Entry 9BJU (X-ray diffraction, 2.47 A resolution); this record covers chains B and C of the 4 polymer chains in the assembly.

# Chain B
Name: Elongin-C
Organism: Homo sapiens
UniProtKB: Q15369 (ELOC_HUMAN); residue numbers follow UniProt; this construct covers 17-112
Amino-acid sequence (96 residues; each row starts with the number of its first residue):
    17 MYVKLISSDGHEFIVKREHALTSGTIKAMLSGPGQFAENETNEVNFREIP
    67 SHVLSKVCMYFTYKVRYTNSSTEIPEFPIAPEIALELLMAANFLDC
Disordered / not traced: 48-55
Ligand contacts: trifluoroacetic acid (TFA): Tyr-18, Val-19, Lys-20, Ile-30, Asn-58, Glu-59

# Chain C
Name: von Hippel-Lindau disease tumor suppressor
Organism: Homo sapiens
UniProtKB: P40337 (VHL_HUMAN); residues 54-213 here = UniProt positions 54-213
Amino-acid sequence (176 residues; row label = number of the first residue in the row):
    38 MHHHHHHGENLYFQGSMEAGRPRPVLRSVNSREPSQVIFCNRSPRVVLPV
    88 WLNFDGEPQPYPTLPPGTGRRIHSYRGHLWLFRDAGTHDGLLVNQTELFV
   138 PSLNVDGQPIFANITLPVYTLKERCLQVVRSLVKPENYRRLDIVRSLYED
   188 LEDHPNVQKDLERLTQERIAHQRMGD
Disordered / not traced: 38-60, 142-144, 206-213
Differences from the reference sequence: initiating methionine (38); expression tag (39-53)
Modified residues: Cys-77 (S-oxy cysteine; CSX)
Curated features (UniProtKB/Swiss-Prot):
  - region: Thr-157 to Val-166 (Interaction with Elongin BC complex)
  - natural variant: Leu-63 (L63P: In PCC), Arg-64 (R64P: In PCC), Ser-65 (S65A: In PCC; S65L: In VHLD; S65W: In VHLD), Val-66 to Gln-73 (deletion: In VHLD), Ser-68 (S68W: In PCC and VHLD), Glu-70 (E70K: In VHLD), Val-74 (V74G: In VHLD), Ile-75 (deletion: In VHLD), Phe-76 (F76I: In VHLD; F76L: In VHLD; F76S: In VHLD; deletion: In VHLD), Asn-78 (N78H: In VHLD; N78S: In VHLD; N78T: In VHLD), Arg-79 (R79P: In VHLD), Ser-80 (S80I: In VHLD; S80N: In PCC and VHLD; S80R: In VHLD), 64 further natural variant entries in UniProt
  - mutagenesis: Tyr-98 (Y98N: No interaction with HIF1A. No HIF1A degradation)

# How chain B and chain C interact
Residue-residue contacts (33):
  Tyr-76(B) with Tyr-156(C), hydrogen bond (side chain-backbone); Thr-157(C); Leu-158(C), hydrogen bond (side chain-backbone)
  Lys-80(B) with Val-155(C)
  Tyr-83(B) with Val-155(C)
  Thr-84(B) with Val-155(C)
  Asn-85(B) with Gln-132(C)
  Ser-86(B) with Gln-132(C), hydrogen bond (backbone-side chain)
  Ser-87(B) with Gln-132(C)
  Glu-89(B) with Arg-79(C)
  Ile-90(B) with Leu-153(C)
  Glu-92(B) with Pro-81(C); Arg-82(C), salt bridge; Leu-153(C); Arg-161(C), salt bridge
  Phe-93(B) with Leu-158(C), hydrophobic; Arg-161(C), hydrogen bond (backbone-side chain)
  Ile-95(B) with Arg-161(C); Cys-162(C), hydrophobic; Val-165(C)
  Pro-97(B) with Leu-169(C), hydrophobic
  Leu-101(B) with Ile-180(C), hydrophobic
  Leu-103(B) with Cys-162(C), hydrophobic
  Leu-104(B) with Lys-159(C); Cys-162(C); Leu-163(C), hydrophobic
  Ala-107(B) with Leu-158(C), hydrophobic; Lys-159(C)
  Asn-108(B) with Lys-159(C), hydrogen bond; Leu-184(C)
  Cys-112(B) with Thr-157(C); Leu-158(C), hydrogen bond (backbone-backbone); Lys-159(C), hydrogen bond (backbone-backbone)
Also at the interface, not in a pair above, chain B (24 interface residues in all): Val-73, Tyr-79, Pro-91, Ala-100, Met-105
Also at the interface, not in a pair above, chain C (21 interface residues in all): Ser-80, Pro-154, Val-166, Leu-178

# Summary
The interface between chain B and chain C involves 24 residues on one side and 21 on the other; the contacts
include 7 hydrogen bonds and 2 salt bridges. Polar contacts include Glu-92(B)/Arg-82(C), Glu-92(B)/Arg-161(C)
and Tyr-76(B)/Tyr-156(C). Ligands of chain B: trifluoroacetic acid.
Chain B is Elongin-C and chain C is von Hippel-Lindau disease tumor suppressor, both from Homo sapiens; the
structure, Crystal structure of the complex between VHL, ElonginB, ElonginC, and compound 5, was determined by
X-ray diffraction (same publication as 9BOL).
